Entry 6SPE (electron microscopy, 3.60 A resolution); this record covers chains a and j of the 21 polymer chains in the assembly.

# Chain a
Molecule: 16S ribosomal RNA
Organism: Pseudomonas aeruginosa
Sequence (1526 nucleotides; numbered 2 to 1527; the number before each row is that of its first residue):
     2 AACUGAAGAG UUUGAUCAUG GCUCAGAUUG AACGCUGGCG GCAGGCCUAA CACAUGCAAG
    62 UCGAGCGGAU AAAGGGAGCU UGCUCCUGGA UUCAGCGGCG GACGGGUGAG UAAUGCCUAG
   122 GAAUCUGCCU GGUAGUGGGG GAUAACGUCC GGAAACGGGC GCUAAUACCG CAUACGUCCU
   182 GAGGGAGAAA GUGGGGGAUC UUCGGACCUC ACGCUAUCAG AUGAGCCUAG GUCGGAUUAG
   242 CUAGUUGGUG GGGUAAAGGC CUACCAAGGC GACGAUCCGU AACUGGUCUG AGAGGAUGAU
   302 CAGUCACACU GGAACUGAGA CACGGUCCAG ACUCCUACGG GAGGCAGCAG UGGGGAAUAU
   362 UGGACAAUGG GCGAAAGCCU GAUCCAGCCA UGCCGCGUGU GUGAAGAAGG UCUUCGGAUU
   422 GUAAAGCACU UUAAGUUGGG AGGAAGGGCA GUAAGUUAAU ACCUUGCUGU UUUGACGUUA
   482 CCAACAGAAU AAGCACCGGC UAACUUCGUG CCAGCAGCCG CGGUAAUACG AAGGGUGCAA
   542 GCGUUAAUCG GAAUUACUGG GCGUAAAGCG CGCGUAGGUG GUUCAGCAAG UUGGAUGUGA
   602 AAUCCCCGGG CUCAACCUGG GAACUGCAUC CAAAACUACU GAGCUAGAGU ACGGUAGAGG
   662 GUGGUGGAAU UUCCUGUGUA GCGGUGAAAU GCGUAGAUAU AGGAAGGAAC ACCAGUGGCG
   722 AAGGCGACCA CCUGGACUGA UACUGACACU GAGGUGCGAA AGCGUGGGGA GCAAACAGGA
   782 UUAGAUACCC UGGUAGUCCA CGCCGUAAAC GAUGUCGACU AGCCGUUGGG AUCCUUGAGA
   842 UCUUAGUGGC GCAGCUAACG CGAUAAGUCG ACCGCCUGGG GAGUACGGCC GCAAGGUUAA
   902 AACUCAAAUG AAUUGACGGG GGCCCGCACA AGCGGUGGAG CAUGUGGUUU AAUUCGAAGC
   962 AACGCGAAGA ACCUUACCUG GCCUUGACAU GCUGAGAACU UUCCAGAGAU GGAUUGGUGC
  1022 CUUCGGGAAC UCAGACACAG GUGCUGCAUG GCUGUCGUCA GCUCGUGUCG UGAGAUGUUG
  1082 GGUUAAGUCC CGUAACGAGC GCAACCCUUG UCCUUAGUUA CCAGCACCUC GGGUGGGCAC
  1142 UCUAAGGAGA CUGCCGGUGA CAAACCGGAG GAAGGUGGGG AUGACGUCAA GUCAUCAUGG
  1202 CCCUUACGGC CAGGGCUACA CACGUGCUAC AAUGGUCGGU ACAAAGGGUU GCCAAGCCGC
  1262 GAGGUGGAGC UAAUCCCAUA AAACCGAUCG UAGUCCGGAU CGCAGUCUGC AACUCGACUG
  1322 CGUGAAGUCG GAAUCGCUAG UAAUCGUGAA UCAGAAUGUC ACGGUGAAUA CGUUCCCGGG
  1382 CCUUGUACAC ACCGCCCGUC ACACCAUGGG AGUGGGUUGC UCCAGAAGUA GCUAGUCUAA
  1442 CCGCAAGGGG GACGGUUACC ACGGAGUGAU UCAUGACUGG GGUGAAGUCG UAACAAGGUA
  1502 GCCGUAGGGG AACCUGCGGC UGGAUC
Differences from the reference sequence: conflict A72 (G891104 in 1353913695)

# Chain j
Name: 30S ribosomal protein S10
Organism: Pseudomonas aeruginosa
UniProt: E2RXT0 (E2RXT0_PSEAI); residue numbers follow UniProt; this construct covers 8-103
Chain sequence (96 residues; numbered 8 to 103; the number before each row is that of its first residue):
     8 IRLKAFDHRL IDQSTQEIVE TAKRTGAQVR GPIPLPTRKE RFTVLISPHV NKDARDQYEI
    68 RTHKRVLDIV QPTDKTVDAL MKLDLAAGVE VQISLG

# Interface between chain a and chain j
Residue-residue contacts - 48 pairs, chain a then chain j:
  G957(a) with His56(j), base contact
  A958(a) with His56(j), sugar contact
  C966(a) with Val57(j), sugar contact; Lys59(j), salt bridge to the phosphate
  G967(a) with Pro55(j), sugar contact; His56(j), base contact; Val57(j), sugar contact; Lys59(j), salt bridge to the phosphate
  A969(a) with Thr50(j), hydrogen bond to the base
  C1053(a) with Ile53(j), hydrogen bond to the sugar; Pro55(j), base contact
  U1054(a) with Ile53(j), sugar contact; Ser54(j), sugar contact; Ala61(j), phosphate contact
  G1055(a) with Asn58(j), hydrogen bond to the sugar; Ala61(j), sugar contact
  A1117(a) with Gly38(j), hydrogen bond to the sugar; Pro39(j), hydrogen bond to the sugar; Ile40(j), sugar contact
  G1118(a) with Arg37(j), phosphate contact; Gly38(j), hydrogen bond to the phosphate; Ile40(j), sugar contact; Asp75(j), sugar contact
  U1120(a) with Arg9(j), hydrogen bond to the base
  U1144(a) with Pro41(j), base contact; Leu42(j), hydrogen bond to the sugar; Pro43(j), sugar contact
  A1145(a) with Pro41(j), sugar contact; Leu42(j), sugar contact; Thr44(j), phosphate contact; Arg72(j), phosphate contact
  A1146(a) with His15(j), phosphate contact; Asp19(j), phosphate contact; His70(j), salt bridge to the phosphate; Arg72(j), salt bridge to the phosphate
  G1147(a) with His15(j), phosphate contact
  U1193(a) with His56(j), sugar contact
  G1248(a) with Arg45(j), phosphate contact; Lys46(j), phosphate contact; Glu47(j), phosphate contact
  A1273(a) with Lys11(j), phosphate contact
  A1274(a) with Leu42(j), base contact; Pro43(j), base contact; Lys71(j), phosphate contact
  U1275(a) with Arg9(j), base contact
  U1360(a) with Arg62(j), hydrogen bond to the sugar
  C1361(a) with Thr50(j), sugar contact
  A1362(a) with Gln64(j), phosphate contact
Other interface residues (no listed pair), chain a (30 interface residues in all): A963, A968, U1119, G1192, U1196, G1247, G1249
Other interface residues (no listed pair), chain j (34 interface residues in all): Arg48, Leu52, Val73, Gln99

# Overview
30 residues of chain a face 34 of chain j across their interface; the contacts include 9 hydrogen bonds and 4
salt bridges. Among the polar pairs are A969(a)-Thr50(j), U1120(a)-Arg9(j) and C1053(a)-Ile53(j).
Here chain a is 16S ribosomal RNA and chain j is 30S ribosomal protein S10, both from Pseudomonas aeruginosa.
Entry 6SPE (Pseudomonas aeruginosa 30s ribosome from a clinical isolate) was determined by electron microscopy
together with 6SPC from the same study.
